7DBA - chains B and F of the 6 polymer chains in the assembly; structure by X-ray diffraction, 2.46 A resolution.

== Chain B ==
Protein: Tubulin beta chain
From: Sus scrofa
UniProt: A0A287AGU7 (A0A287AGU7_PIG); the author numbering skips numbers that UniProt does not, so the offset changes along the chain: 1-358 = UniProt 1-358; 367-453 = UniProt 359-445
Amino-acid sequence (445 residues; numbered 1 to 453; 8 numbers in that range are skipped by the numbering (no residue carries them; nothing is unmodelled there); the number before each row is that of its first residue):
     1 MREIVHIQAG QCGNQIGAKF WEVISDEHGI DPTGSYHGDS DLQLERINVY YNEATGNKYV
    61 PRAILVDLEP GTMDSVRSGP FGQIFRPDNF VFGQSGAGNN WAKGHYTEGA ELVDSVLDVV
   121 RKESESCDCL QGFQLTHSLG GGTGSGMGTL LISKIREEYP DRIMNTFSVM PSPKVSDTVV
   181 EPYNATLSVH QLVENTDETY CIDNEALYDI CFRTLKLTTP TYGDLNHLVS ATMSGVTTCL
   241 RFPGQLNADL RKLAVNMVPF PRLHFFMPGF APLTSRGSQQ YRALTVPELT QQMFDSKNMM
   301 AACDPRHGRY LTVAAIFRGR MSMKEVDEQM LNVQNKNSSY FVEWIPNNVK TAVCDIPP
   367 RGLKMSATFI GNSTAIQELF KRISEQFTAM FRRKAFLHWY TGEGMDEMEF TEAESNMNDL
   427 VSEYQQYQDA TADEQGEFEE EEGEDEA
Disordered / not traced: 1, 277-279, 437-453
Bound ions: Mg2+: Gln11 (together with GDP)
Ligand contacts:
  - GDP (guanosine-5'-diphosphate): Gly10, Gln11, Cys12, Gln15, Ile16, Asp67, Asn99, Ser138, Gly140, Gly141, Gly142, Thr143, Gly144, Ser145, Val169, Pro171, Val175, Asp177, Glu181, Asn204, Leu207, Tyr222, Leu225, Asn226
  - H1O (2-(1-methylindol-4-yl)-7-(3,4,5-trimethoxyphenyl)-1H-benzimidazole): Val236, Cys239, Leu240, Leu246, Asn247, Asp249, Leu250, Lys252, Leu253, Asn256, Met257, Thr312, Val313, Ala314, Ala315, Ile316, Asn347, Asn348, Val349, Lys350, Ala352, Ile376

== Chain F ==
Protein: Tubulin tyrosine ligase
From: Gallus gallus
UniProt: E1BQ43 (E1BQ43_CHICK); residues 1-378 here = UniProt positions 1-378
Amino-acid sequence (384 residues; row label = number of the first residue in the row):
     1 MYTFVVRDEN SSVYAEVSRL LLATGQWKRL RKDNPRFNLM LGERNRLPFG RLGHEPGLVQ
    61 LVNYYRGADK LCRKASLVKL IKTSPELSES CTWFPESYVI YPTNLKTPVA PAQNGIRHLI
   121 NNTRTDEREV FLAAYNRRRE GREGNVWIAK SSAGAKGEGI LISSEASELL DFIDEQGQVH
   181 VIQKYLEKPL LLEPGHRKFD IRSWVLVDHL YNIYLYREGV LRTSSEPYNS ANFQDKTCHL
   241 TNHCIQKEYS KNYGRYEEGN EMFFEEFNQY LMDALNTTLE NSILLQIKHI IRSCLMCIEP
   301 AISTKHLHYQ SFQLFGFDFM VDEELKVWLI EVNGAPACAQ KLYAELCQGI VDVAISSVFP
   361 LADTGQKTSQ PTSIFIKLHH HHHH
Disordered / not traced: 107-124, 153-157, 363-371
Construct notes: expression tag (379-384)

== How chain B and chain F interact ==
Pairs across the interface - 9 pairs, chain B then chain F:
  Leu331(B) - Pro56(F)
  Gln334(B) - Arg36(F)  hydrogen bond
  Asn335(B) - Arg36(F)  hydrogen bond
  Asn335(B) - Gly57(F)
  Asn335(B) - Leu58(F)
  Lys336(B) - Lys28(F)
  Ser338(B) - Leu30(F)
  Ser338(B) - Asn34(F)  hydrogen bond
  Ser338(B) - Arg36(F)
Other interface residues (no listed pair), chain B (6 interface residues in all): Asn347
Other interface residues (no listed pair), chain F (10 interface residues in all): Met1, Thr3, Glu55

== Summary ==
The interface between chain B and chain F involves 6 residues on one side and 10 on the other, with 3 hydrogen
bonds. Polar contacts include Gln334(B)-Arg36(F), Asn335(B)-Arg36(F) and Ser338(B)-Asn34(F). Bound to chain B:
GDP and compound H1O.
Here chain B is Tubulin beta chain (Sus scrofa) and chain F is Tubulin tyrosine ligase (Gallus gallus). Entry
7DBA (RYX in complex with tubulin) was determined by X-ray diffraction.
